PDB entry 9L01 | electron microscopy, 3.60 A resolution | chains I and J of the 24 polymer chains in the assembly

# Chain I (and J)
Molecule: adaptor protein
Organism: Escherichia phage T1
Notes: chain J of this document is another copy of the same molecule, construct and numbering; everything in this record applies to it too
Reference sequence: Q6XQD1 (Q6XQD1_BPT1); residues 1-136 here = UniProt positions 1-136
Chain sequence (136 residues; each row starts with the number of its first residue):
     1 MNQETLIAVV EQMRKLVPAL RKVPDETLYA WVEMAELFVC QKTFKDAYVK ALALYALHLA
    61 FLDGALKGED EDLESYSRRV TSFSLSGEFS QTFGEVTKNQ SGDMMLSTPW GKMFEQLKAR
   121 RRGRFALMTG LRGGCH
Unresolved in the structure: 1, 132-136

# How chain I and chain J interact
Contacting residue pairs (53):
  Glu26(I) - Lys15(J)
  Trp31(I) - Leu16(J)
  Glu33(I) - Lys50(J)
  Met34(I) - Leu16(J)  hydrophobic
  Met34(I) - Leu54(J)  hydrophobic
  Leu37(I) - Lys50(J)
  Leu37(I) - Arg120(J)  hydrogen bond (backbone-side chain)
  Phe38(I) - Met113(J)
  Phe38(I) - Leu117(J)
  Phe38(I) - Arg120(J)
  Tyr55(I) - Gln116(J)  hydrogen bond
  Leu59(I) - Met113(J)  hydrophobic
  Leu62(I) - Pro109(J)  hydrophobic
  Leu62(I) - Met113(J)  hydrophobic
  Asp63(I) - Thr97(J)
  Asp63(I) - Lys112(J)  salt bridge
  Gly68(I) - Pro18(J)
  Glu69(I) - Pro18(J)
  Glu69(I) - Ala19(J)
  Glu71(I) - Ala19(J)
  Leu73(I) - Leu20(J)  hydrophobic
  Leu73(I) - Val23(J)  hydrophobic
  Leu73(I) - Phe61(J)  hydrophobic
  Leu73(I) - Leu66(J)  hydrophobic
  Glu74(I) - Lys67(J)  salt bridge
  Tyr76(I) - Val17(J)
  Tyr76(I) - Pro18(J)
  Ser77(I) - Val96(J)
  Arg78(I) - Phe93(J)
  Arg78(I) - Gly94(J)
  Arg78(I) - Val96(J)
  Arg79(I) - Phe93(J)
  Arg79(I) - Gly94(J)  hydrogen bond (backbone-backbone)
  Arg79(I) - Glu95(J)  hydrogen bond (side chain-backbone)
  Arg79(I) - Val96(J)  hydrogen bond (side chain-backbone)
  Val80(I) - Gln91(J)
  Val80(I) - Thr92(J)
  Val80(I) - Phe93(J)  hydrophobic
  Thr81(I) - Thr92(J)  hydrogen bond (backbone-backbone)
  Thr81(I) - Phe93(J)
  Thr81(I) - Gly94(J)
  Ser82(I) - Gln91(J)
  Ser82(I) - Thr92(J)  hydrogen bond
  Phe83(I) - Ser90(J)
  Ser84(I) - Phe89(J)
  Ser84(I) - Ser90(J)  hydrogen bond (backbone-backbone)
  Leu85(I) - Glu88(J)
  Ser86(I) - Gly87(J)  hydrogen bond (side chain-backbone)
  Ser86(I) - Glu88(J)  hydrogen bond (backbone-backbone)
  Ser86(I) - Phe89(J)
  Glu95(I) - Val96(J)
  Gln100(I) - Gln100(J)  hydrogen bond (backbone-side chain)
  Met104(I) - Gln116(J)
Interface residues without a listed pair, chain I (35 interface residues in all): Ala30, Cys40, Ala65, Leu66, Asn99, Met105
Interface residues without a listed pair, chain J (34 interface residues in all): Ala47, Glu71, Trp110, Arg121

# In short
Chain I and chain J form an interface of 35 and 34 residues respectively; the contacts include 11 hydrogen
bonds and 2 salt bridges. Polar pairs include Asp63(I)-Lys112(J), Glu74(I)-Lys67(J) and Leu37(I)-Arg120(J).
Chain I and chain J are both adaptor protein (Escherichia phage T1); the structure, Cryo-EM structure of
bacteriophage T1 portal-adaptor, was determined by electron microscopy, deposited together with 9KZJ, 9L0E,
9L0F and 9L9P.
